7W30 - chain A; structure by X-ray diffraction, 1.80 A resolution.

== Chain A ==
Name: Survival motor neuron protein
Source organism: Homo sapiens
UniProt: Q16637 (SMN_HUMAN); numbering as in UniProt (aligned over 82-147)
Amino-acid sequence (66 residues; numbered 82 to 147; the number before each row is that of its first residue):
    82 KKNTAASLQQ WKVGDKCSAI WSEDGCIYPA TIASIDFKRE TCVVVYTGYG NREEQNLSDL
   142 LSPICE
Unresolved in the structure: 82-87
Swiss-Prot annotation at these positions:
  - modified residue: Thr-85 (Phosphothreonine)
  - natural variant: Gly-95 (G95R: In SMA3), Ala-111 (A111G: In SMA2), Ile-116 (I116F: In SMA1), Gln-136 (Q136E: In SMA1)
  - mutagenesis: Trp-92 (W92S: Impairs binding to substrate containing dimethylated arginine), Trp-102 (W102L/V: Impairs binding to substrate containing dimethylated arginine), Tyr-109 (Y109H: Impairs binding to substrate containing dimethylated arginine), Tyr-127 (Y127L/F: Impairs binding to substrate containing dimethylated arginine), Tyr-130 (Y130D: Impairs binding to substrate containing dimethylated arginine), Asn-132 (N132D/S: Impairs binding to substrate containing dimethylated arginine), Glu-134 to Gln-136 (Impairs binding to substrate containing dimethylated arginine), Glu-134 (E134K: Impairs SMN binding to RPP20/POP7. Abolishes the interaction with ELAVL4. Abolishes interaction with SNRPD1 and SNRPD3. Impairs binding to substrate containing dimethylated arginine)
Residues lining bound ligands: 1,2-dimethylquinolin-4-imine (8AT): Trp-102, Asp-105, Tyr-109, Tyr-127, Tyr-130, Asn-132
From the paper describing this entry:
  - mutagenesis - Y130W: decreased expression

== In short ==
Chain A binds 1,2-dimethylquinolin-4-imine. Curated annotation (UniProt) lists 9 mutagenesis sites. The paper
reports that Y130W reduces expression.
Chain A is Survival motor neuron protein (Homo sapiens); the structure, Tudor domain of SMN in complex with a
small molecule, was determined by X-ray diffraction together with 7W2P, 6V9T, 4QQ6 and 4QQD from the same
study.
